8Q3B - chains B and C of the 8 polymer chains in the assembly; structure by electron microscopy, 2.69 A resolution.

== Chain B ==
Name: DNA-directed RNA polymerase RPB2 homolog
From: African swine fever virus BA71V
Reference sequence: P42487 (RPB2_ASFB7); residues 1-1242 here = UniProt positions 1-1242
Amino-acid sequence (1243 residues; numbered 0 to 1242; the number before each row is that of its first residue; numbering starts at 0):
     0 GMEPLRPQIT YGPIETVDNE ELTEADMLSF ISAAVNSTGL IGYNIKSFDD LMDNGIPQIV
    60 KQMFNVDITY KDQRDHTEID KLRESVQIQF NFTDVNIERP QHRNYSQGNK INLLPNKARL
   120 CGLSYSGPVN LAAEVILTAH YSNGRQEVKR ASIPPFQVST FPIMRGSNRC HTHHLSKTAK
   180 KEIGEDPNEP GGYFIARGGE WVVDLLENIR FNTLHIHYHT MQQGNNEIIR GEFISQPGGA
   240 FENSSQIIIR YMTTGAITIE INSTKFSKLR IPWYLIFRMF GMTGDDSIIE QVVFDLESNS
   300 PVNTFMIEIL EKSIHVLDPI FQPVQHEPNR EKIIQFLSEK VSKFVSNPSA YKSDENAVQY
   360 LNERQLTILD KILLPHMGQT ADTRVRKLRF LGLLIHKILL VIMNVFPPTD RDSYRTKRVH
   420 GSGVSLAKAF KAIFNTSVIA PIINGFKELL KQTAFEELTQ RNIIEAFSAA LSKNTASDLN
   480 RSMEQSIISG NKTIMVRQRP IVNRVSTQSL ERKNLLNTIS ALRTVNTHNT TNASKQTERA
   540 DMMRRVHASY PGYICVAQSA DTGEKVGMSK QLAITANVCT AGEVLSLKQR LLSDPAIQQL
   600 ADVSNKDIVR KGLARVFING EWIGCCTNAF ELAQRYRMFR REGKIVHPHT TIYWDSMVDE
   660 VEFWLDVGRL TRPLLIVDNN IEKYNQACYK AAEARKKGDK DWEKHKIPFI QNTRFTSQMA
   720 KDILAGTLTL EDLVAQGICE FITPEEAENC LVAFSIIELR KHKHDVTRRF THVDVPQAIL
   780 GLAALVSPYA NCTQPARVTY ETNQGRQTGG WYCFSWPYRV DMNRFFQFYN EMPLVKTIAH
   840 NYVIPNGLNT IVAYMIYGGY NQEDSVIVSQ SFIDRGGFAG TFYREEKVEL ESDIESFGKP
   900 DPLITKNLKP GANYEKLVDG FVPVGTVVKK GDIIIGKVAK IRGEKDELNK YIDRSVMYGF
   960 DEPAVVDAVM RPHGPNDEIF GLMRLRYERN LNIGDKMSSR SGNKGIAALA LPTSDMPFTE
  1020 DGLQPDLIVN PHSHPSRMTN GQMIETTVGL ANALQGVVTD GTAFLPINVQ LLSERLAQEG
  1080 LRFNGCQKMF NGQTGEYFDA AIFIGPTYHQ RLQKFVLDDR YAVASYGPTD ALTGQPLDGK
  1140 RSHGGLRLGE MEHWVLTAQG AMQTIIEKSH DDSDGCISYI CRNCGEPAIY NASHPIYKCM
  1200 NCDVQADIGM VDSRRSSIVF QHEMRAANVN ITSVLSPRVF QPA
Unresolved in the structure: 0-7, 65-82, 141-148, 344-351, 451-474, 493-512, 805-821, 889-909, 937-951
Sequence notes: expression tag (0)
Bound ions: Zn2+: Cys1180, Cys1183, Cys1198, Cys1201

== Chain C ==
Name: DNA-directed RNA polymerase RPB3-11 homolog
From: African swine fever virus BA71V
Reference sequence: Q65184 (RPB3_ASFB7); numbering as in UniProt (aligned over 1-359)
Amino-acid sequence (359 residues; row label = number of the first residue in the row):
     1 MEKIFQNVEI KPFLIDFSNP FIKNAAKRLF QLEEQLPLVP VNVVMDFKGI SRAAVHGLSR
    61 VLQDEIPNYM LDIKPGGYKI EDSTDLFMTE QFIRNRINFI PIYAKNETLV FALRSLNNSC
   121 EVKTIYSRDL IQVAGPKLKY PIFNPTFEIG FLQPGKSLII EDIYIKKGIG RKHAAFNLAV
   181 KTHFSHLDIE QYPTDKKEYM ALSGYKQSSM TSDPRHHRLG LCFPAVPLPH INQAVRTYLK
   241 NACRIIIGRI QSIQKIYENF EEPQPELVLF SLDEEKTKAI ITIKDETHTI GNLLKTCIYE
   301 MIPDISFVGY QCVPHKQEMV LTIIHKASQE DLITLLEKSI QNIIQTFQIL EKNVDELIA

== How chain B and chain C interact ==
Pairs across the interface (81):
  Phe827(B) with Gln91(C); Phe92(C), hydrophobic
  Tyr828(B) with Phe92(C); Arg96(C), hydrogen bond
  Tyr859(B) with Pro314(C)
  Ser870(B) with Ala174(C); Asn177(C)
  Asp873(B) with Asn95(C); Phe99(C); His173(C); Ala174(C), hydrogen bond (side chain-backbone)
  Arg874(B) with Asn95(C), hydrogen bond (backbone-side chain); Phe99(C); Asn177(C)
  Gly875(B) with Asn95(C)
  Gly879(B) with Gln91(C)
  Thr880(B) with Gln91(C)
  Glu987(B) with Gln91(C)
  Asn989(B) with Gln91(C)
  Pro1011(B) with Asp64(C)
  Thr1012(B) with Gln63(C); Asp64(C); Asn177(C); Lys181(C), hydrogen bond (backbone-side chain)
  Ser1013(B) with Arg60(C), hydrogen bond (backbone-side chain); Gln63(C); Asp64(C), hydrogen bond; Glu65(C)
  Asp1014(B) with Arg60(C), salt bridge; His288(C)
  Phe1017(B) with His56(C); Lys181(C); Phe184(C), hydrophobic
  Glu1019(B) with Thr182(C); His183(C), hydrogen bond (backbone-side chain); Phe184(C)
  Asp1020(B) with Thr182(C)
  Gly1021(B) with Lys181(C); Thr182(C)
  Gln1023(B) with Lys181(C), hydrogen bond
  Arg1081(B) with Thr194(C); Tyr199(C); Met200(C), hydrogen bond (side chain-backbone); Leu202(C), hydrogen bond (side chain-backbone); Ser203(C), hydrogen bond (side chain-backbone)
  Phe1082(B) with Lys197(C); Met200(C), hydrophobic
  Asn1083(B) with Met200(C), hydrogen bond (side chain-backbone)
  Lys1087(B) with Gln191(C); Ser203(C), hydrogen bond (side chain-backbone); Tyr205(C)
  Phe1089(B) with Phe184(C); His186(C)
  Asn1090(B) with His56(C)
  Gly1091(B) with His56(C), hydrogen bond (backbone-side chain); Arg60(C), hydrogen bond (backbone-side chain)
  Gln1092(B) with Arg60(C); His288(C)
  Thr1093(B) with His56(C); Asn292(C)
  Gly1094(B) with Arg52(C); His56(C); Phe184(C)
  Glu1095(B) with Arg52(C)
  Tyr1096(B) with His186(C); Ile189(C); Ser203(C); Tyr205(C), hydrophobic; Gln207(C), hydrogen bond (side chain-backbone); Ser208(C); Ser209(C), hydrogen bond (backbone-side chain); Ser212(C)
  Phe1097(B) with Ser203(C)
  Asp1098(B) with Leu202(C); Ser203(C), hydrogen bond (backbone-backbone); Ser208(C), hydrogen bond; Ser209(C), hydrogen bond (side chain-backbone)
  Ala1099(B) with Ala201(C)
  Ala1100(B) with Ala201(C), hydrogen bond (backbone-backbone); Leu202(C); Ser203(C)
Also at the interface, not in a pair above, chain B (42 interface residues in all): Ala878, Arg988, Leu1008, Met1015, Gln1069, Cys1085
Also at the interface, not in a pair above, chain C (41 interface residues in all): Thr89, Arg171, Lys172, Gly204, Tyr310

== In short ==
42 residues of chain B face 41 of chain C across their interface; the contacts include 21 hydrogen bonds and 1
salt bridge. Among the polar pairs are Asp1014(B)-Arg60(C), Tyr828(B)-Arg96(C) and Asp873(B)-Ala174(C).
Cys1180(B), Cys1183(B), Cys1198(B) and Cys1201(B) form the Zn2+ site.
Chain B is DNA-directed RNA polymerase RPB2 homolog and chain C is DNA-directed RNA polymerase RPB3-11
homolog, both from African swine fever virus BA71V; the structure, The closed state of the ASFV apo-RNA
polymerase, was determined by electron microscopy (same publication as 8Q3K).
